8ORH - chains A and B; structure by electron microscopy, 4.20 A resolution (low resolution: residue-level contacts below are approximate; hydrogen-bond / salt-bridge calls are withheld).

[Chain A (and B)]
Name: Putative GMC-type oxidoreductase
Source organism: Mimivirus reunion
Notes: chain B of this document is another copy of the same molecule, construct and numbering; everything in this record applies to it too
Reference sequence: A0A8A5IZP6 (A0A8A5IZP6_9VIRU); residue numbers follow UniProt; this construct covers 1-702
Amino-acid sequence (702 residues; each row starts with the number of its first residue):
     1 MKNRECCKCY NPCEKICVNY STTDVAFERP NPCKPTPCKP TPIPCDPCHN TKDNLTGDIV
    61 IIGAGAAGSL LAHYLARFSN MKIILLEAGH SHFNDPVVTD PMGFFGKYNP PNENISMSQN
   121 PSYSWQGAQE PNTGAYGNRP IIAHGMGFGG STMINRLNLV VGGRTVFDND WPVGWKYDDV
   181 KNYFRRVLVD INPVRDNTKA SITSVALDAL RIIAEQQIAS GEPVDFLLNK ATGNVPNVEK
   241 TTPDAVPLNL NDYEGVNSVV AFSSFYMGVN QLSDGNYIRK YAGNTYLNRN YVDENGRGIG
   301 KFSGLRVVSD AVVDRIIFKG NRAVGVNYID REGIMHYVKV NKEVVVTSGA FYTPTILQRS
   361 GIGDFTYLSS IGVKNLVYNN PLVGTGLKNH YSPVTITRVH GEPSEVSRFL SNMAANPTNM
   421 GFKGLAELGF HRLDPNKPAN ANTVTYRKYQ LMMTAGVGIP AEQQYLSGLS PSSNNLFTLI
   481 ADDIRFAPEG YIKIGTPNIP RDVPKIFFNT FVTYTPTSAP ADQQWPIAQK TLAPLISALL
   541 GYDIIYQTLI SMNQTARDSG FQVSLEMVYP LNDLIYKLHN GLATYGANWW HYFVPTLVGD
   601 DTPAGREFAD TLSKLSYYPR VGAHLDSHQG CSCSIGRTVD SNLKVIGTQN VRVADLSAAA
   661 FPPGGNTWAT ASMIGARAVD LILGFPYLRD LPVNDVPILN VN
Not modelled in the structure: 1-53
Residues lining bound ligands: FAD (flavin-adenine dinucleotide): Ile62, Gly63, Ala64, Gly65, Ala66, Ala67, Leu86, Glu87, Ala88, Gly89, Ser118, Trp125, Ala143, His144, Gly145, Met146, Gly147, Gly150, Ser151, Thr152, Ile154, Asn155, Arg156, Leu157, Asn158, Ala311, Val312, Val313, Thr347, Ser348, Gly349, Tyr352, Ser627, His628, Asp655, Leu656, Asn666, Thr667, Trp668, Ala671

[Interface between chain A and chain B]
Residue-residue contacts (76):
  Glu113(A) with Tyr491(B); Lys493(B); Phe507(B)
  Ile115(A) with Glu130(B); Pro131(B)
  Gln119(A) with Glu130(B); Pro131(B); Arg139(B)
  Asn120(A) with Lys505(B)
  Pro121(A) with Glu130(B); Arg501(B); Val503(B); Lys505(B)
  Ser122(A) with Gly495(B)
  Ser124(A) with Arg501(B)
  Trp125(A) with Arg501(B)
  Gln126(A) with Arg139(B)
  Glu130(A) with Ile115(B); Gln119(B); Pro121(B)
  Pro131(A) with Ile115(B); Gln119(B)
  Tyr136(A) with Ala461(B); Glu462(B)
  Arg139(A) with Gln119(B); Gln126(B); Ile141(B)
  Ile141(A) with Arg139(B)
  Met146(A) with Thr496(B)
  Val312(A) with Asn498(B)
  Arg315(A) with Arg331(B); Glu332(B); Gly333(B)
  Ile329(A) with Ile329(B); Ile499(B)
  Asp330(A) with Asn498(B)
  Arg331(A) with Arg315(B); Gly372(B); Pro497(B); Asn498(B)
  Glu332(A) with Arg315(B); Lys374(B)
  Gly333(A) with Arg315(B); Met335(B)
  Met335(A) with Met335(B)
  Gly372(A) with Arg331(B)
  Lys374(A) with Glu332(B)
  Asn375(A) with Glu332(B)
  Glu462(A) with Tyr136(B); Glu462(B)
  Tyr465(A) with Tyr136(B); Tyr617(B)
  Leu466(A) with Tyr617(B)
  Tyr491(A) with Glu113(B)
  Lys493(A) with Glu113(B)
  Gly495(A) with Ser122(B)
  Pro497(A) with Arg331(B)
  Asn498(A) with Asp310(B); Asp330(B); Arg331(B)
  Ile499(A) with Ile329(B)
  Pro500(A) with Ile499(B)
  Arg501(A) with Pro121(B); Ser124(B); Met146(B); Asp502(B)
  Asp502(A) with Arg501(B); Asp502(B); Val503(B)
  Val503(A) with Pro121(B); Asp502(B)
  Lys505(A) with Asn120(B)
  Phe507(A) with Glu113(B)
  Tyr617(A) with Tyr465(B); Leu466(B)
  Val621(A) with Glu462(B)
Also at the interface, not in a pair above, chain A (53 interface residues in all): Ala88, Asn112, Asp310, Asp314, Ala461, Gln463, Thr496, Pro504, Ser613, Lys614
Also at the interface, not in a pair above, chain B (49 interface residues in all): Asn112, Val312, Asp314, Gln463, Pro500, Pro504, Lys614, Val621

[Overview]
53 residues of chain A and 49 residues of chain B are in contact. Bound to chain A: flavin-adenine
dinucleotide.
Both chains are Putative GMC-type oxidoreductase (Mimivirus reunion). Entry 8ORH (Knockout of
GMC-oxidoreductase genes reveals that functional redundancy preserves mimivirus essential functions) was
determined by electron microscopy (same publication as 8ORS).
